9CP1 - chains C and S of the 9 polymer chains in the assembly; structure by electron microscopy, 2.97 A resolution.

Chain C:
Name: CRISPR-associated aCascade subunit Cas7/Csa2 2
From: Saccharolobus solfataricus P2
UniProtKB: Q97Y91 (CSA2B_SACS2); residues 1-321 here = UniProt positions 1-321
Chain sequence (321 residues; row label = number of the first residue in the row):
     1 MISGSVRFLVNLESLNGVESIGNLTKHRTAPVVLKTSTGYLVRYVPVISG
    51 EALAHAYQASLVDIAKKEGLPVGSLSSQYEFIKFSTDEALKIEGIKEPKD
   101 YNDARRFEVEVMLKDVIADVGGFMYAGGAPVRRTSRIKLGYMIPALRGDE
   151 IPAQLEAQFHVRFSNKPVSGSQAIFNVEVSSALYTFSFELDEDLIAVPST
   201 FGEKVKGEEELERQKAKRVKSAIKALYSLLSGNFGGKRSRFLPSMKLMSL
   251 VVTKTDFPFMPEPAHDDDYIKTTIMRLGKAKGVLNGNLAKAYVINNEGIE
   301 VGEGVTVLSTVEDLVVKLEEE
Unresolved in the structure: 169-172
Swiss-Prot annotation at these positions:
  - mutagenesis: His160 (H160A: Significantly reduced affinity for crRNA)

Chain S:
Molecule: 63-nt RNA strand
From: Saccharolobus solfataricus
Sequence (63 nucleotides; row label = number of the first residue in the row):
     1 AUUGAAAGUUCUGUUUCGAAGAAAACCCGCCUCAGAUUCAUUAUGGGGAU
    51 AAUCUCUUAUAGA
Unresolved in the structure: 39-63

Interface between chain C and chain S:
Pairs across the interface (41; chain C residue first):
  Leu15(C) - A22(S)  phosphate contact
  Asn16(C) - G21(S)  hydrogen bond to the phosphate
  Asn16(C) - A22(S)  hydrogen bond to the phosphate
  Gly17(C) - G21(S)  sugar contact
  Val18(C) - G21(S)  sugar contact
  Arg28(C) - G21(S)  salt bridge to the phosphate
  Glu51(C) - A19(S)  hydrogen bond to the sugar
  Ala52(C) - A20(S)  sugar contact
  His55(C) - A20(S)  salt bridge to the phosphate
  Gln58(C) - A19(S)  hydrogen bond to the phosphate
  Phe81(C) - A19(S)  sugar contact
  Phe81(C) - A20(S)  phosphate contact
  Lys83(C) - G18(S)  phosphate contact
  Lys83(C) - A19(S)  salt bridge to the phosphate
  Ser85(C) - G18(S)  base contact
  Gly122(C) - G18(S)  sugar contact
  Phe123(C) - C17(S)  sugar contact
  Phe123(C) - G18(S)  sugar contact
  Met124(C) - C17(S)  base contact
  Met124(C) - G18(S)  base contact
  Arg132(C) - U16(S)  base contact
  Arg132(C) - C17(S)  base contact
  Arg133(C) - C17(S)  sugar contact
  Thr134(C) - C17(S)  phosphate contact
  Thr134(C) - G18(S)  phosphate contact
  Ser135(C) - G18(S)  hydrogen bond to the phosphate
  Phe159(C) - C27(S)  base contact
  His160(C) - C27(S)  salt bridge to the phosphate
  Val161(C) - A25(S)  hydrogen bond to the sugar
  Val161(C) - C26(S)  sugar contact
  Val161(C) - C27(S)  hydrogen bond to the phosphate
  Arg162(C) - A25(S)  base contact
  Phe163(C) - C26(S)  hydrogen bond to the phosphate
  Phe175(C) - A25(S)  stacking on the base
  Gly236(C) - A22(S)  phosphate contact
  Gly236(C) - A23(S)  phosphate contact
  Lys237(C) - A22(S)  phosphate contact
  Lys237(C) - A23(S)  hydrogen bond to the phosphate
  Arg238(C) - A23(S)  phosphate contact
  Ser239(C) - A24(S)  hydrogen bond to the phosphate
  Arg240(C) - A25(S)  salt bridge to the phosphate
Interface residues without a listed pair, chain C (33 interface residues in all): Glu19, Ser49, Gly121

Overview:
The interface between chain C and chain S involves 33 residues on one side and 12 on the other; the contacts
include 10 hydrogen bonds, 5 salt bridges and 1 aromatic stacking contact. Polar contacts include
Glu51(C)-A19(S), Val161(C)-A25(S) and Asn16(C)-G21(S).
Chain C is CRISPR-associated aCascade subunit Cas7/Csa2 2 (Saccharolobus solfataricus P2) and chain S is a
63-nt RNA strand (Saccharolobus solfataricus); the structure, Post-targeting aCascade Type I-A CRISPR-Cas
Surveillance Complexes, was determined by electron microscopy.
